PDB entry 5A2F | X-ray diffraction, 1.86 A resolution | chain A

Chain A:
Molecule: CD166 antigen
Organism: Homo sapiens
Notes: fragment: two membrane distal igsf domains
Reference sequence: Q13740 (CD166_HUMAN); residue numbers follow UniProt; this construct covers 1-583
Sequence (583 residues; numbered 1 to 583; the number before each row is that of its first residue):
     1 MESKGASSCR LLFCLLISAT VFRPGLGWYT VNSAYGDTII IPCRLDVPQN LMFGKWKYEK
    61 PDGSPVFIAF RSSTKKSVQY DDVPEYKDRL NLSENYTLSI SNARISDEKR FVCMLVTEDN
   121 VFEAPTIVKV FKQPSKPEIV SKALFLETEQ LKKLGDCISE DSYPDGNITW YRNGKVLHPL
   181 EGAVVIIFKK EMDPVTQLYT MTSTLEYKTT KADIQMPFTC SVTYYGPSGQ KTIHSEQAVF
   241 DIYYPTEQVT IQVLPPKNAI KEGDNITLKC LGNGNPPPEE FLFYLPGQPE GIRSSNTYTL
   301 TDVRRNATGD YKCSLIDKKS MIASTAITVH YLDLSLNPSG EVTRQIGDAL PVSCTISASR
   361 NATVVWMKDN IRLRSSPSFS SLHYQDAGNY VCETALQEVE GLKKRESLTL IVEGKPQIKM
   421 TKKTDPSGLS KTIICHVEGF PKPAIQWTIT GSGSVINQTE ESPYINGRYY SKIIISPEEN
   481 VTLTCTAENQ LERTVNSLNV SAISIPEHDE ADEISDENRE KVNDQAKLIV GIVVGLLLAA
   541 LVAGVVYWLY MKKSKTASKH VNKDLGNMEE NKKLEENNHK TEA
Unresolved in the structure: 1-27, 246-583
Disulfide bonds: Cys43-Cys113, Cys157-Cys220
Covalent attachments: N-acetylglucosamine (NAG) linked to Asn95, Asn167
UniProt features mapped onto this chain:
  - glycosylation (N-linked (GlcNAc...) asparagine): Asn91, Asn95, Asn167, Asn265, Asn306, Asn361, Asn457, Asn480, Asn499
What the authors report for this chain:
  - mutagenesis - K55E: decreased binding to CD6

In short:
Covalently linked N-acetylglucosamine: at Asn95 and Asn167. The paper reports that K55E reduces binding to
CD6.
Chain A is CD166 antigen (Homo sapiens); the structure, Two membrane distal IgSF domains of CD166, was
determined by X-ray diffraction (same publication as 5A2E).
